8V4Z - chains A and D of the 5 polymer chains in the assembly; structure by X-ray diffraction, 2.40 A resolution.

== Chain A ==
Name: MHC class I antigen
Source organism: Homo sapiens
UniProt: F4NBT2 (F4NBT2_HUMAN); residues 1-276 here correspond to UniProt positions 25-300 (UniProt number = residue number + 24)
Chain sequence (276 residues; numbered 1 to 276; the number before each row is that of its first residue):
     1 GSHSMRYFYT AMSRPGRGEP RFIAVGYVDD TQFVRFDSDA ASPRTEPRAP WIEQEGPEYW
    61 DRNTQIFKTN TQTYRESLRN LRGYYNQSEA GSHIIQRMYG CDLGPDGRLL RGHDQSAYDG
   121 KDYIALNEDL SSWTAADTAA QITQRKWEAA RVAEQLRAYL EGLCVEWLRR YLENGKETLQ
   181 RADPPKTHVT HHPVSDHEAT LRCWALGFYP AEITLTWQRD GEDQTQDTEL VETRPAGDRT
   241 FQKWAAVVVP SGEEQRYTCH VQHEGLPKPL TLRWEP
Disordered / not traced: 1, 275-276
Cystine bridges: Cys101-Cys164, Cys203-Cys259

== Chain D ==
Name: D1 TCR alpha chain
Source organism: Homo sapiens
Chain sequence (197 residues; numbered 2 to 214; 16 numbers in that range are skipped by the numbering (no residue carries them; nothing is unmodelled there); the number before each row is that of its first residue):
     2 QSLEQ
     8 PSEVTAVEGA IVQINCTYQT SG
    36 FYGLSWYQQH DGGAPTFLSY NAL
    63 DGLEET
    74 GRFSSFLSRS DSYGYLLLQE LQMKDSASYF CAVDTGGFKT IFGAGTRLFV KANIQNPDPA
   134 VYQLRDSKSS DKSVCLFTDF DSQTNVSQSK DSDVYITDKC VLDMRSMDFK SNSAVAWSNK
   194 SDFACANAFN NSIIPEDTFF P
Cystine bridges: Cys23-Cys104

== Interface between chain A and chain D ==
Contacting residue pairs - 13 pairs, chain A then chain D:
  Arg62(A) - Thr108(D)  hydrogen bond (side chain-backbone)
  Gln65(A) - Phe111(D)
  Thr69(A) - Phe111(D)
  Arg151(A) - Phe52(D)
  Arg151(A) - Tyr55(D)
  Glu154(A) - Ala57(D)
  Glu154(A) - Leu58(D)
  Gln155(A) - Tyr37(D)  hydrogen bond (side chain-backbone)
  Gln155(A) - Tyr55(D)  hydrogen bond
  Gln155(A) - Ala57(D)
  Ala158(A) - Arg82(D)
  Tyr159(A) - Tyr37(D)
  Leu163(A) - Tyr37(D)  hydrophobic
Also at the interface, not in a pair above, chain A (10 interface residues in all): Arg157
Also at the interface, not in a pair above, chain D (9 interface residues in all): Gly38
From the paper, about this interface:
  - residue pairs: Arg62(A)-Thr108(D), Arg151(A)-Phe52(D), Arg151(A)-Tyr55(D), Glu154(A)-Ala57(D), Glu154(A)-Leu58(D), Gln155(A)-Tyr37(D), Gln155(A)-Tyr55(D), Gln155(A)-Ala57(D), Ala158(A)-Arg82(D), Tyr159(A)-Tyr37(D), Leu163(A)-Tyr37(D)
  - interface residues, chain A: Gln65(A), Thr69(A)

== In short ==
The interface between chain A and chain D involves 10 residues on one side and 9 on the other, with 3 hydrogen
bonds. Polar pairs include Arg62(A)-Thr108(D), Gln155(A)-Tyr37(D) and Gln155(A)-Tyr55(D). The authors report
contacts between Arg62(A) and Thr108(D), Arg151(A) and Phe52(D) and Arg151(A) and Tyr55(D) among others. From
the paper: interface residues Gln65(A) and Thr69(A).
Chain A is MHC class I antigen and chain D is D1 TCR alpha chain, both from Homo sapiens; the structure,
Crystal structure of a HLA-B*35:01-NP7 with D1 TCR, was determined by X-ray diffraction together with 8V50,
8V51 and 8EMF from the same study.
